Entry 9ML1 (electron microscopy, 3.00 A resolution); this record covers chains A and R of the 15 polymer chains in the assembly.

== Chain A ==
Protein: Major capsid protein L1
From: Human papillomavirus 16
UniProt: A0A161GYK1 (A0A161GYK1_HPV16); residues 35-488 here correspond to UniProt positions 47-500 (UniProt number = residue number + 12)
Sequence (426 residues; numbered 34 to 488; 29 numbers in that range are skipped by the numbering (no residue carries them; nothing is unmodelled there); the number before each row is that of its first residue):
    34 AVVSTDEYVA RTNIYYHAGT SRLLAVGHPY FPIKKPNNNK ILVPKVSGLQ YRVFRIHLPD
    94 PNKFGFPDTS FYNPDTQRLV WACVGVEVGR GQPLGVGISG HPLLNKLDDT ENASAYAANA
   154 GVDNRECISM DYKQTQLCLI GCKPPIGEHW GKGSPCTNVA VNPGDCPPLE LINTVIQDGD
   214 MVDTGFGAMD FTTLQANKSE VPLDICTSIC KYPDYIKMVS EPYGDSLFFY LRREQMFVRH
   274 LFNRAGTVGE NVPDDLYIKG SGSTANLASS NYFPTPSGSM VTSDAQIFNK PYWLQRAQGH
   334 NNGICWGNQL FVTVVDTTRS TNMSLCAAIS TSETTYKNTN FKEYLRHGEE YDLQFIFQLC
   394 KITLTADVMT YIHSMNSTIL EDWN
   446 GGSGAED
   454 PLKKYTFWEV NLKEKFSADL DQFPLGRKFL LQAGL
Unresolved in the structure: 446-451, 487-488
Sequence notes: expression tag (34); conflict Thr280 (Ala292 in A0A161GYK1), Ser448 (Thr439 in A0A161GYK1), Gly449 (Pro462 in A0A161GYK1), Ala450 (Lys463 in A0A161GYK1)

== Chain R ==
Protein: D24.1M01 Light Chain
From: Homo sapiens
Sequence (217 residues; row label = number of the first residue in the row; note: 1 number in that range is skipped by the numbering (no residue carries it; nothing is unmodelled there); a row labelled like 27A-27C holds insertion residues (27A, then the next letters in order)):
     1 QSVLTQPPS
    11 VSGAPGQRVT ISCTGSA
27A-27C SNI
    28 GAGYDVHWYQ QVPGAAPKLL IFVYSNRPSG VPDRISGSKS GTSASLAISG LQAEDEADYY
    88 CQSYDDSL
95A-95B RG
    96 WVFGGGTKLT V
  106A L
   107 GQPKAAPSVT LFPPSSEELQ ANKATLVCLI SDFYPGAVTV AWKADSSPVK AGVETTTPSK
   167 QSNNKYAASS YLSLTPEQWK SHRSYSCQVT HEGSTVEKTV APTECS
Unresolved in the structure: 1, 108-212
Disulfides: Cys23-Cys88

== Interface between chain A and chain R ==
Residue-residue contacts - 23 pairs, chain A then chain R:
  Asn152(A) - Ser67(R)  hydrogen bond
  Asn152(A) - Gly68(R)
  Ala153(A) - Lys66(R)
  Pro196(A) - Phe49(R)  hydrophobic
  Thr280(A) - Asp32(R)  hydrogen bond
  Asn284(A) - Ala29(R)  hydrogen bond (side chain-backbone)
  Asn284(A) - Gly30(R)
  Asn284(A) - Tyr31(R)
  Asp287(A) - Asp93(R)
  Asp287(A) - Arg95A(R)  salt bridge
  Tyr290(A) - Ala29(R)
  Lys292(A) - Ala27(R)
  Lys292(A) - Ser27A(R)
  Lys292(A) - Asp93(R)  salt bridge
  Gly293(A) - Ala27(R)
  Ala298(A) - Ala27(R)
  Ala298(A) - Gly28(R)
  Asn299(A) - Gly28(R)
  Asn299(A) - Lys66(R)  hydrogen bond
  Asn299(A) - Gly68(R)  hydrogen bond (side chain-backbone)
  Asn299(A) - Thr69(R)
  Leu300(A) - Gly28(R)  hydrogen bond (backbone-backbone)
  Leu300(A) - Ala29(R)
Other interface residues (no listed pair), chain A (14 interface residues in all): Val281, Val285
Other interface residues (no listed pair), chain R (16 interface residues in all): Val50, Tyr51

== Overview ==
Chain A and chain R form an interface of 14 and 16 residues respectively; the contacts include 6 hydrogen
bonds and 2 salt bridges. Polar pairs include Asp287(A)-Arg95A(R), Lys292(A)-Asp93(R) and Asn152(A)-Ser67(R).
Chain A is Major capsid protein L1 (Human papillomavirus 16) and chain R is D24.1M01 Light Chain (Homo
sapiens); the structure, D24.1M01 Fab bound to HPV16 L1 pentamer, was determined by electron microscopy
together with 9ML3 from the same study.
